Entry 6G19 (electron microscopy, 3.68 A resolution); this record covers chains A and X of the 3 polymer chains in the assembly.

[Chain A]
Molecule: Interferon-induced helicase C domain-containing protein 1
Source organism: Mus musculus
Notes: EC 3.6.4.13; engineered mutation(s): Residues 646-663 deleted
UniProtKB: Q8R5F7 (IFIH1_MOUSE); residue numbers follow UniProt; this construct covers 307-643, 662-1020
Chain sequence (696 residues; numbered 307 to 1020; 18 numbers in that range are skipped by the numbering (no residue carries them; nothing is unmodelled there); the number before each row is that of its first residue):
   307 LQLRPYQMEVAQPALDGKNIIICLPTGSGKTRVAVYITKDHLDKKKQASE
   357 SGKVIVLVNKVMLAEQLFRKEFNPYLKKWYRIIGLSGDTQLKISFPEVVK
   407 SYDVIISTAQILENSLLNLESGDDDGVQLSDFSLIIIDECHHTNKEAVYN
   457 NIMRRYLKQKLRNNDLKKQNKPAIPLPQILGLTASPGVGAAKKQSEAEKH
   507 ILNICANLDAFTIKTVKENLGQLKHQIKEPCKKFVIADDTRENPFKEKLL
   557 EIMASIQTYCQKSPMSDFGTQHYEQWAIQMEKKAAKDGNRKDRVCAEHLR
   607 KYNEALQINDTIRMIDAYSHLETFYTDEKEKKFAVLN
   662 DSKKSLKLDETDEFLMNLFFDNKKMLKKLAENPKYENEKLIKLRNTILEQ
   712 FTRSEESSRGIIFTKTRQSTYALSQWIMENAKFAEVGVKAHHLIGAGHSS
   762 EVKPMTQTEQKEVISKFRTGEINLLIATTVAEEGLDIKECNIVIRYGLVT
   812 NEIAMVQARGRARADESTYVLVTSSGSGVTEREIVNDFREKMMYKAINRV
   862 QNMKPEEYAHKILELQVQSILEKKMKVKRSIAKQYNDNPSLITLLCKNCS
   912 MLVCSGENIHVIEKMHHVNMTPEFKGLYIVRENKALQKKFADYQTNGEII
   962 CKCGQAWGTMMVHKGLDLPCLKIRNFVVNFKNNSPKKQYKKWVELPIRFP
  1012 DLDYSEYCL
Disordered / not traced: 475-478, 662-667, 950-953
Ion coordination: Zn2+: Cys-907, Cys-910, Cys-962, Cys-964
Ligand contacts: AMP-PNP (ANP; phosphoaminophosphonic acid-adenylate ester): Gln-308, Arg-310, Gln-313, Pro-331, Thr-332, Gly-333, Ser-334, Gly-335, Lys-336, Thr-337, Arg-338, Glu-377, Asp-797, Arg-824
Curated features (UniProtKB/Swiss-Prot):
  - binding site (Zn(2+)): Cys-907, Cys-910, Cys-962, Cys-964
  - modified residue: Ser-828 (Phosphoserine)
Reported in the primary citation:
  - contacts within the chain: His-871/Glu-875 (hydrogen bond)
  - conformationally variable residues (loop rearrangement, order/disorder transition): Thr-395 to Tyr-408, Asn-944 to Asp-953
  - binding site for the 14-nt RNA strand (chain X): His-759, Met-926, His-927
  - mutagenesis - T841R/E842R (2.5-fold), M886A, D1014A/Y1015A/E1017A (2.5-fold): decreased signaling
  - mutagenesis - L397A/K398A/I399A, T841R/E842R: unchanged catalytic activity
  - mutagenesis - K498A/K499A/Q500A, K975D/D978A: abolished catalytic activity
  - mutagenesis - D848A/F849A: abolished signaling
  - mutagenesis - E883R/K884A, K885A: unchanged signaling
  - mutagenesis - H871A/E875A, E875A: increased signaling
  - mutagenesis - K498A/K499A/Q500A, K975D/D978A: unchanged binding to Mant-AMPPNP

[Chain X]
Molecule: 14-nt RNA strand
Source organism: Pseudomonas phage phi6
Sequence (14 nucleotides; row label = number of the first residue in the row):
     1 CAAGCCGAGGAGAG

[How chain A and chain X interact]
Pairs across the interface (33):
  Lys-451(A) / A8(X)  phosphate contact
  Lys-451(A) / G9(X)  phosphate contact
  Lys-451(A) / G10(X)  salt bridge to the phosphate
  Glu-452(A) / A8(X)  sugar contact
  Ala-453(A) / A8(X)  sugar contact
  Gln-577(A) / G12(X)  hydrogen bond to the sugar
  Gln-577(A) / A13(X)  sugar contact
  His-578(A) / A13(X)  sugar contact
  His-578(A) / G14(X)  sugar contact
  His-759(A) / C5(X)  hydrogen bond to the base
  Thr-767(A) / C1(X)  phosphate contact
  Thr-767(A) / A2(X)  phosphate contact
  Thr-769(A) / C1(X)  hydrogen bond to the phosphate
  Val-810(A) / A11(X)  sugar contact
  Thr-811(A) / A11(X)  sugar contact
  Asn-812(A) / G10(X)  hydrogen bond to the sugar
  Arg-843(A) / A11(X)  hydrogen bond to the phosphate
  Arg-843(A) / G12(X)  salt bridge to the phosphate
  Met-926(A) / G4(X)  base contact
  Met-926(A) / C5(X)  base contact
  His-927(A) / G4(X)  hydrogen bond to the sugar
  Leu-947(A) / A2(X)  sugar contact
  Asn-957(A) / A2(X)  hydrogen bond to the sugar
  Asn-957(A) / A3(X)  sugar contact
  Thr-970(A) / A3(X)  sugar contact
  Thr-970(A) / G4(X)  phosphate contact
  Lys-983(A) / G4(X)  salt bridge to the phosphate
  Lys-1002(A) / C6(X)  phosphate contact
  Lys-1002(A) / G7(X)  salt bridge to the phosphate
  Trp-1003(A) / C5(X)  phosphate contact
  Trp-1003(A) / C6(X)  hydrogen bond to the phosphate
  Val-1004(A) / C6(X)  hydrogen bond to the phosphate
  Val-1004(A) / G7(X)  phosphate contact
Other interface residues (no listed pair), chain A (24 interface residues in all): Ala-946, Thr-956, Met-971

[In short]
Chain A and chain X form an interface of 24 and 14 residues respectively, with 9 hydrogen bonds and 4 salt
bridges. Polar contacts include His-759(A)/C5(X), Gln-577(A)/G12(X) and Asn-812(A)/G10(X). From the paper: a
binding site for the 14-nt RNA strand (chain X) at His-759(A), Met-926(A) and His-927(A); T841R/E842R, M886A
and D1014A/Y1015A/E1017A of chain A reduce signaling; 11 substitutions were tested in all.
Here chain A is Interferon-induced helicase C domain-containing protein 1 (Mus musculus) and chain X is a
14-nt RNA strand (Pseudomonas phage phi6). Entry 6G19 (CryoEM structure of the MDA5-dsRNA filament with
74-degree helical twist) was determined by electron microscopy (same publication as 6G1S, 6G1X, 6GJZ, 6GKH,
6GKM, 6H61 and 6H66).
